PDB entry 2CSD | X-ray diffraction, 2.90 A resolution | chain A

Chain A:
Molecule: Topoisomerase V
Source organism: Methanopyrus kandleri
Notes: fragment: N-term 61 kDa fragment
Chain sequence (519 residues; each row starts with the number of its first residue):
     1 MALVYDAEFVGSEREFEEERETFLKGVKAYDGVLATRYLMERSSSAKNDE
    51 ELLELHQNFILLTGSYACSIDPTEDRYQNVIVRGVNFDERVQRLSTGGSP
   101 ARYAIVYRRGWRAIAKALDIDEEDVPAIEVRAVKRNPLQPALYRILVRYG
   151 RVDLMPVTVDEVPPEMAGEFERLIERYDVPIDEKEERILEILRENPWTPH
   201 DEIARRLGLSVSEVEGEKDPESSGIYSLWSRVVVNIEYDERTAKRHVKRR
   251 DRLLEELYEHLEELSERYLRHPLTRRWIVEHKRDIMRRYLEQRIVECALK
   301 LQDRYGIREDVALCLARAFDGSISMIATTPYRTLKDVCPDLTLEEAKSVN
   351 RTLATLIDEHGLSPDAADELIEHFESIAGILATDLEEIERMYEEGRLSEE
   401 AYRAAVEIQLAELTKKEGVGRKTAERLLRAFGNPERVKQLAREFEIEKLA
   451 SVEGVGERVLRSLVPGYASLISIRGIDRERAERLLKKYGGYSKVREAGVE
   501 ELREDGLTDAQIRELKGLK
Unresolved in the structure: 1-2, 519
Disulfides: Cys314-Cys338
Reported in the primary citation:
  - catalytic residues: Tyr226 (citing earlier work)
  - mutagenesis - R131A, R144A, H200A, K218A, Y226A: decreased catalytic activity
  - mutagenesis - E215A: unchanged catalytic activity

Overview:
The paper reports the catalytic residue Tyr226; R131A, R144A and H200A, among others, reduce catalytic
activity; 6 substitutions were tested in all.
Chain A is Topoisomerase V (Methanopyrus kandleri); the structure, Crystal structure of Topoisomerase V (61
kDa fragment), was determined by X-ray diffraction, deposited together with 2CSB.
